Entry 4NHV (X-ray diffraction, 1.99 A resolution); this record covers chain A.

# Chain A
Molecule: Dihydropteroate synthase
From: Bacillus anthracis
Notes: EC 2.5.1.15
Reference sequence: Q81VW8 (Q81VW8_BACAN); residues 2-277 here correspond to UniProt positions 5-280 (UniProt number = residue number + 3)
Amino-acid sequence (297 residues; numbered -19 to 277; the number before each row is that of its first residue; numbers below 1 keep their minus sign (Met-19 is residue -19)):
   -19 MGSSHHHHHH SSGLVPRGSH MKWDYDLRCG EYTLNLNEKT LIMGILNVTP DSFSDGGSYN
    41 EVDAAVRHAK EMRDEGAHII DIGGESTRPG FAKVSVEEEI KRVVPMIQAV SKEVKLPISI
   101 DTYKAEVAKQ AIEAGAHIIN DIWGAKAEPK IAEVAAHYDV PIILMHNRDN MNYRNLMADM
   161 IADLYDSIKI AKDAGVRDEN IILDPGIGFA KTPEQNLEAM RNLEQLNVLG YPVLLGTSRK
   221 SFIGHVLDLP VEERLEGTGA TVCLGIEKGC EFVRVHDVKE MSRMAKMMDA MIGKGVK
Unresolved in the structure: -19 to 0, 275-277
Differences from the reference sequence: expression tag (-19 to 1)
Ligand contacts: 5-(trifluoromethyl)-1,2-benzoxazol-3-amine (2O6): Leu235, Glu236, Glu260, Met264
From the paper describing this entry:
  - binding site for 5-(trifluoromethyl)-1,2-benzoxazol-3-amine: Leu235, Glu236, Glu260, Met264

# In short
Chain A binds 5-(trifluoromethyl)-1,2-benzoxazol-3-amine. The paper reports a binding site for
5-(trifluoromethyl)-1,2-benzoxazol-3-amine at Leu235, Glu236 and Glu260 among others.
Chain A is Dihydropteroate synthase (Bacillus anthracis); the structure, Crystal structure of B. anthracis
DHPS with interfacial compound 4: 5-(trifluoromethyl)-1,2-benzoxazol-3-amine, was determined by X-ray
diffraction, deposited together with 4NIL, 4NIR and 4NL1.
